Entry 4NZ2 (X-ray diffraction, 2.45 A resolution); this record covers chain A.

== Chain A ==
Molecule: Cytochrome P450 2C9
From: Homo sapiens
Notes: EC 1.14.13.-, 1.14.13.80, 1.14.13.48, 1.14.13.49
UniProtKB: P11712 (CP2C9_HUMAN); residues 30-490 here = UniProt positions 30-490
Amino-acid sequence (475 residues; each row starts with the number of its first residue):
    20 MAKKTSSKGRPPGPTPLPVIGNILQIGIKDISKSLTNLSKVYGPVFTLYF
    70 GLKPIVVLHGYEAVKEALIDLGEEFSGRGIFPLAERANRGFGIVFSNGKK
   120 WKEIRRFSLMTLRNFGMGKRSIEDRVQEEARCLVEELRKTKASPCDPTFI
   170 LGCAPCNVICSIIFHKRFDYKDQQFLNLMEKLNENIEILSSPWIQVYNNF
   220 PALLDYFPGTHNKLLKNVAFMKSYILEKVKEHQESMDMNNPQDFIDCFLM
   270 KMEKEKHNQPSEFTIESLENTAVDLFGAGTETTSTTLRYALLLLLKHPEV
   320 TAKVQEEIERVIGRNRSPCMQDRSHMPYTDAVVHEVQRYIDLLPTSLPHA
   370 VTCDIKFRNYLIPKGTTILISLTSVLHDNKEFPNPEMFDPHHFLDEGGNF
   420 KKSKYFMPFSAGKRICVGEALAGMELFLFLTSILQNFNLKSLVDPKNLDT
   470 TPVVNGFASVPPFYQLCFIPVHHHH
Disordered / not traced: 20-26, 491-494
Differences from the reference sequence: insertion (20-29); engineered mutation Glu-206 (Lys in P11712), Val-215 (Ile in P11712), Tyr-216 (Cys in P11712), Pro-220 (Ser in P11712), Ala-221 (Pro in P11712), Leu-222 (Ile in P11712), Leu-223 (Ile in P11712); expression tag (491-494)
Ion coordination: heme Fe near Cys-435 (its only coordinating residue here)
Residues lining bound ligands:
  - 2QJ ((2R)-N-{4-[(3-bromophenyl)sulfonyl]-2-chlorophenyl}-3,3,3-trifluoro-2-hydroxy-2-methylpropanamide): Ala-106, Asn-107, Phe-114, Asn-204, Ile-205, Leu-208, Leu-233, Val-237, Asp-293, Gly-296, Ala-297, Glu-300, Thr-301, Thr-304, Leu-362, Leu-366, Ala-477
  - heme (HEM): Arg-97, Ile-112, Val-113, Trp-120, Arg-124, Leu-131, Leu-294, Ala-297, Gly-298, Thr-301, Thr-302, Thr-305, Gln-356, Leu-361, Leu-362, Ser-365, Leu-366, His-368, Leu-391, Pro-427, Phe-428, Ser-429, Arg-433, Ile-434, Cys-435, Val-436, Gly-437, Leu-440, Ala-441, Glu-444, Leu-445
Curated features (UniProtKB/Swiss-Prot):
  - binding site (heme): Cys-435
  - natural variant: Arg-125 (R125H: In allele CYP2C9*35; R125L: In allele CYP2C9*14), Arg-144 (R144C: In allele CYP2C9*2), Arg-150 (R150H: In allele CYP2C9*8), Asn-204 (N204H: In allele CYP2C9*57), His-251 (H251R: In allele CYP2C9*9), Glu-272 (E272G: In allele CYP2C9*10), Arg-335 (R335W: In allele CYP2C9*11), Ile-359 (I359L: In allele CYP2C9*3; I359T: In allele CYP2C9*4), Asp-360 (D360E: In allele CYP2C9*5), Ile-434 (I434F: In allele CYP2C9*59), Pro-489 (P489S: In allele CYP2C9*12)

== In short ==
Bound to chain A: heme and compound 2QJ. UniProt lists heme-binding residue Cys-435.
Chain A is Cytochrome P450 2C9 (Homo sapiens); the structure, Crystal structure of CYP2C9 in complex with an
inhibitor, was determined by X-ray diffraction (same publication as 4NY4).
